3QCW - chain A; structure by X-ray diffraction, 2.65 A resolution.

[Chain A]
Molecule: Neurexin-1-alpha
From: Bos taurus
Reference sequence: Q28146 (NRX1A_BOVIN); the construct lacks a stretch of the UniProt sequence, so the offset changes along the chain: 51-277 = UniProt 31-257; 278-378 = UniProt 294-394; 394-789 = UniProt 410-805; 800-1246 = UniProt 816-1262; 1 more segments
Chain sequence (1245 residues; row label = number of the first residue in the row; note: 54 numbers in that range are skipped by the numbering (no residue carries them; nothing is unmodelled there)):
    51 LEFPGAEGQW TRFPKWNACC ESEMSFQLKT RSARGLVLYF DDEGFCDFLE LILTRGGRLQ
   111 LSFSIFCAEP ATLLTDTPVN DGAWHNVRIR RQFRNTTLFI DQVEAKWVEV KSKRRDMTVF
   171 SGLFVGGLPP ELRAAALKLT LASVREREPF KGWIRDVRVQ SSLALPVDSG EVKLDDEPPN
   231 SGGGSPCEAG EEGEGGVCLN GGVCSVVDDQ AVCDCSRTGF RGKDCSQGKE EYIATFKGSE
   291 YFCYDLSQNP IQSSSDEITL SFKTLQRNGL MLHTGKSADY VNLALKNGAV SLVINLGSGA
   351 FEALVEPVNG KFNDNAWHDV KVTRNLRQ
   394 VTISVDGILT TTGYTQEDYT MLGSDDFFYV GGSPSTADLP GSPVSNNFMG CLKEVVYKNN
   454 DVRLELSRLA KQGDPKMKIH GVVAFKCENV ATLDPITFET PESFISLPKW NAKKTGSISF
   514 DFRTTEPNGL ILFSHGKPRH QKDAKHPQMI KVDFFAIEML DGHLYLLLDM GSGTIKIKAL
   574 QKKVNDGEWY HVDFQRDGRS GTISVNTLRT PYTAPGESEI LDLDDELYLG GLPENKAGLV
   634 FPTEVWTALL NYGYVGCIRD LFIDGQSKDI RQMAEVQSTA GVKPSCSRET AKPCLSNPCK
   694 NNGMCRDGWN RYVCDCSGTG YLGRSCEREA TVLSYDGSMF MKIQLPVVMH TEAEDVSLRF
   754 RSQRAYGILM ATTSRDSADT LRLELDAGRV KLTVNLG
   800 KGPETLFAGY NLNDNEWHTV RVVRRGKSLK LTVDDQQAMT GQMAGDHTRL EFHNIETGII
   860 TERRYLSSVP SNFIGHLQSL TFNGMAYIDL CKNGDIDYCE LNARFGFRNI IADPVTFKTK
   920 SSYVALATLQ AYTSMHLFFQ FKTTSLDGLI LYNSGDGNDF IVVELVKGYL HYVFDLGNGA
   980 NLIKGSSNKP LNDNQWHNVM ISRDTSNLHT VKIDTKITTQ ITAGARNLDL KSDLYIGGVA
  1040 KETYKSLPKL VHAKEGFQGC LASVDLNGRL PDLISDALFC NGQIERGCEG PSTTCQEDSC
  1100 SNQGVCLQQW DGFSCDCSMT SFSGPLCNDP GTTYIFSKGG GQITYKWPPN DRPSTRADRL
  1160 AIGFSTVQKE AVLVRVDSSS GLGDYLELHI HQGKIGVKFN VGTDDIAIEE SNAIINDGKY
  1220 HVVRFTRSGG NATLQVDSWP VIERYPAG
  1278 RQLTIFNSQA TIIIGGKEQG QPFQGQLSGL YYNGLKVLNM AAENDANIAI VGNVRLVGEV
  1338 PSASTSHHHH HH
Not modelled in the structure: 51-280, 1338-1349
Construct notes: engineered mutation Gln-210 (Asn190 in Q28146)
Swiss-Prot annotation at these positions:
  - glycosylation: Asn-145 (N-linked (GlcNAc...) asparagine), Ser-689 (O-linked (Glc...) serine), Asn-1230 (N-linked (GlcNAc...) asparagine)
  - binding site (Ca(2+)): Asp-329, Leu-346, Met-414, Asp-772, Leu-789, Arg-848, Asp-1183, Val-1200, Ile-1282, Asn-1284
Cystine bridges: Cys-444/Cys-480, Cys-650/Cys-679, Cys-687/Cys-698, Cys-692/Cys-707, Cys-709/Cys-719, Cys-890/Cys-898, Cys-1059/Cys-1087, Cys-1094/Cys-1105, Cys-1099/Cys-1114, Cys-1116/Cys-1126
Covalent attachments: N-acetylglucosamine (NAG) linked to Asn-1230
From the paper describing this entry:
  - post-translational modification sites: Asn-1230
  - contacts within the chain: Asp-536/Arg-848 (salt bridge), Lys-538/Asp-772, Lys-538/Leu-789 (backbone contact), Lys-917/Glu-1084 (salt bridge), Arg-1085/Trp-1109

[In short]
N-acetylglucosamine is covalently linked to Asn-1230. From UniProt: 10 Ca2+-binding residues. From the paper:
a modification site at Asn-1230; contacts within the chain involving Cys-444, Cys-480 and Asp-536 among
others.
Chain A is Neurexin-1-alpha (Bos taurus); the structure, Structure of neurexin 1 alpha (domains LNS1-LNS6), no
splice inserts, was determined by X-ray diffraction (same publication as 3R05).
